1HQY - chains A and B of the 4 polymer chains in the assembly; structure by X-ray diffraction, 2.80 A resolution.

Chain A (and B):
Molecule: Heat shock locus hslv
From: Escherichia coli
Notes: chain B of this document is another copy of the same molecule, construct and numbering; everything in this record applies to it too
Reference sequence: P31059 (HSLV_ECOLI); residues 1-175 here = UniProt positions 1-175
Chain sequence (175 residues; numbered 1 to 175; the number before each row is that of its first residue):
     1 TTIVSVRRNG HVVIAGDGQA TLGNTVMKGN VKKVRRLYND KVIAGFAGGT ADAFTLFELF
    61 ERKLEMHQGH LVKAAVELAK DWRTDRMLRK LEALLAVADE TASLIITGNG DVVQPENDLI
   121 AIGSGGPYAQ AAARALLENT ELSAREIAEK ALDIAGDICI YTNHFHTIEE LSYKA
Not modelled in the structure: 175

Interface between chain A and chain B:
Pairs across the interface (13; chain A residue first):
  K28(A) - V113(B)
  K28(A) - Q114(B)
  K28(A) - E116(B)
  G29(A) - E116(B)
  N30(A) - E116(B)  hydrogen bond
  T50(A) - D111(B)
  A51(A) - N109(B)
  A51(A) - G110(B)
  A51(A) - D111(B)  hydrogen bond (backbone-side chain)
  D52(A) - N109(B)
  T55(A) - R83(B)  hydrogen bond
  M87(A) - T84(B)
  K90(A) - R89(B)
Also at the interface, not in a pair above, chain A (12 interface residues in all): T25, V26, G49
Also at the interface, not in a pair above, chain B (12 interface residues in all): P115, P127, Q130

Overview:
The chain A/chain B interface involves 12 residues from each chain, with 3 hydrogen bonds. Polar contacts
include N30(A)-E116(B), A51(A)-D111(B) and T55(A)-R83(B).
Both chains are Heat shock locus hslv (Escherichia coli). Entry 1HQY (Nucleotide-Dependent Conformational
Changes in a Protease-Associated ATPase HslU) was determined by X-ray diffraction, deposited together with
1HT1 and 1HT2.
